PDB entry 6QEM | electron microscopy, 3.40 A resolution | chains E and F of the 13 polymer chains in the assembly

== Chain E (and F) ==
Molecule: Replicative DNA helicase
Source organism: Escherichia coli
Notes: EC 3.6.4.12; chain F of this document is another copy of the same molecule, construct and numbering; everything in this record applies to it too
UniProt: P0ACB0 (DNAB_ECOLI); residues 1-471 here = UniProt positions 1-471
Chain sequence (471 residues; each row starts with the number of its first residue):
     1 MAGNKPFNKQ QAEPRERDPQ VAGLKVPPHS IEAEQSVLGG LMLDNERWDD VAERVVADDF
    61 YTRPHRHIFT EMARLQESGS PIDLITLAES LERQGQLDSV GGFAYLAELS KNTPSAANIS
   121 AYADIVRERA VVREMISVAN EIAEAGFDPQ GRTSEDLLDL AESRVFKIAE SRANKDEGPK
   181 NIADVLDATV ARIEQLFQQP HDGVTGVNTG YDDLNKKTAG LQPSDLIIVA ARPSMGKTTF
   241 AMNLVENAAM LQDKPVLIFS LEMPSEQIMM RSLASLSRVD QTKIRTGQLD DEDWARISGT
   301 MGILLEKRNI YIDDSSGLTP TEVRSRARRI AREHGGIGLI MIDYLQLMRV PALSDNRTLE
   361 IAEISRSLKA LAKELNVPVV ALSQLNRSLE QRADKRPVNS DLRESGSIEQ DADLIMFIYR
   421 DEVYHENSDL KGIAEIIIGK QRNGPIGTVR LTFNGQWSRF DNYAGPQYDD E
Not modelled in the structure: 1-23, 469-471
Swiss-Prot annotation at these positions:
  - binding site (ATP): Ser-234, Lys-237, Thr-238, Arg-442
  - mutagenesis: Pro-81 (P81H: About 100-fold increased survival following 3000 Gy ionizing radiation), Ala-130 (A130V: In dnaB8, dnaB43, dnaB454; temperature sensitive, no DNA replication at 42 degrees Celsius in vivo, in vitro decreased helicase activity at 30, at 42 degrees Celius almost no helicase, no ...), Met-242 (M242I: In dnaB70; temperature sensitive, no DNA replication at 42 degrees Celsius in vivo, in vitro 25% helicase activity at 30, further decreased helicase at 42 degrees Celius, low ATPase activity ...), Gly-299 (G299D: In dnaB252; temperature sensitive, no DNA replication at 42 degrees Celsius in vivo, in vitro no change in pRNA synthesis, 5'-3' helicase activity or ATPase at either temperature)
What the authors report for this chain:
  - binding site for ssDNA: Thr-358, Asn-386, Arg-387, Arg-403, Glu-404

== Interface between chain E and chain F ==
Residue-residue contacts (56):
  Lys-25(E) with Phe-147(F)
  Val-26(E) with Phe-147(F)
  Glu-128(E) with Thr-153(F); Ser-154(F), hydrogen bond (side chain-backbone)
  Val-131(E) with Leu-158(F), hydrophobic
  Val-132(E) with Ser-154(F)
  Met-135(E) with Ile-142(F), hydrophobic; Gly-146(F); Leu-157(F), hydrophobic
  Ile-136(E) with Gly-146(F); Phe-147(F), hydrophobic
  Ala-139(E) with Ala-139(F)
  Ile-142(E) with Met-135(F), hydrophobic
  Ala-143(E) with Ile-136(F)
  Gly-146(E) with Val-132(F); Met-135(F); Ile-136(F)
  Phe-147(E) with Lys-25(F); Val-26(F); Pro-28(F); Ile-136(F), hydrophobic
  Arg-152(E) with Glu-128(F)
  Thr-153(E) with Glu-128(F)
  Ser-154(E) with Glu-128(F), hydrogen bond (backbone-side chain); Val-132(F)
  Leu-157(E) with Val-132(F), hydrophobic; Met-135(F), hydrophobic
  Leu-158(E) with Val-131(F), hydrophobic
  Ala-161(E) with Met-135(F), hydrophobic
  Glu-162(E) with Val-165(F); Ala-169(F)
  Phe-166(E) with Arg-329(F); Arg-332(F); Glu-333(F)
  Ala-169(E) with Glu-162(F)
  Glu-170(E) with Glu-333(F)
  Arg-172(E) with Arg-329(F)
  Gly-178(E) with Asp-313(F)
  Pro-179(E) with Ile-312(F); Ile-330(F), hydrophobic
  Lys-180(E) with Tyr-311(F); Ile-312(F), hydrogen bond (backbone-backbone)
  Asn-181(E) with Arg-308(F); Tyr-311(F)
  Ile-182(E) with Met-269(F), hydrophobic; Leu-304(F), hydrophobic; Ile-310(F)
  Val-185(E) with Met-269(F), hydrophobic
  Leu-186(E) with Met-269(F), hydrophobic; Leu-305(F), hydrophobic
  Thr-189(E) with Met-269(F)
  Val-190(E) with Met-301(F), hydrophobic
  Arg-192(E) with Glu-266(F); Met-270(F)
  Ser-400(E) with Pro-351(F)
  Arg-442(E) with Glu-155(F)
Interface residues without a listed pair, chain E (41 interface residues in all): Pro-27, Pro-28, Val-165, Gln-391, Arg-392, Val-398
Interface residues without a listed pair, chain F (44 interface residues in all): Pro-27, Ala-143, Arg-152, Ser-265, Arg-326, Arg-349, Ser-354, Asp-355

== Overview ==
The interface between chain E and chain F involves 41 residues on one side and 44 on the other, with 3
hydrogen bonds. Among the polar pairs are Glu-128(E)/Ser-154(F) and Lys-180(E)/Ile-312(F). The paper reports a
binding site for ssDNA at Thr-358(E), Asn-386(E) and Arg-387(E) among others.
Both chains are Replicative DNA helicase (Escherichia coli). Entry 6QEM (E. coli DnaBC complex bound to ssDNA)
was determined by electron microscopy, deposited together with 6QEL.
